Entry 9G9G (electron microscopy, 3.38 A resolution); this record covers chains A and T of the 12 polymer chains in the assembly.

[Chain A]
Molecule: CRISPR system single-strand-specific deoxyribonuclease Cas10/Csm1 (subtype III-A)
From: Enterococcus italicus DSM 15952
Notes: EC 3.1.-.-, 2.7.7.-
UniProt: E6LHV7 (CAS10_ENTI1); residues 1-754 here correspond to UniProt positions 2-755 (UniProt number = residue number + 1)
Chain sequence (774 residues; row label = number of the first residue in the row; numbers below 1 keep their minus sign (Met-19 is residue -19)):
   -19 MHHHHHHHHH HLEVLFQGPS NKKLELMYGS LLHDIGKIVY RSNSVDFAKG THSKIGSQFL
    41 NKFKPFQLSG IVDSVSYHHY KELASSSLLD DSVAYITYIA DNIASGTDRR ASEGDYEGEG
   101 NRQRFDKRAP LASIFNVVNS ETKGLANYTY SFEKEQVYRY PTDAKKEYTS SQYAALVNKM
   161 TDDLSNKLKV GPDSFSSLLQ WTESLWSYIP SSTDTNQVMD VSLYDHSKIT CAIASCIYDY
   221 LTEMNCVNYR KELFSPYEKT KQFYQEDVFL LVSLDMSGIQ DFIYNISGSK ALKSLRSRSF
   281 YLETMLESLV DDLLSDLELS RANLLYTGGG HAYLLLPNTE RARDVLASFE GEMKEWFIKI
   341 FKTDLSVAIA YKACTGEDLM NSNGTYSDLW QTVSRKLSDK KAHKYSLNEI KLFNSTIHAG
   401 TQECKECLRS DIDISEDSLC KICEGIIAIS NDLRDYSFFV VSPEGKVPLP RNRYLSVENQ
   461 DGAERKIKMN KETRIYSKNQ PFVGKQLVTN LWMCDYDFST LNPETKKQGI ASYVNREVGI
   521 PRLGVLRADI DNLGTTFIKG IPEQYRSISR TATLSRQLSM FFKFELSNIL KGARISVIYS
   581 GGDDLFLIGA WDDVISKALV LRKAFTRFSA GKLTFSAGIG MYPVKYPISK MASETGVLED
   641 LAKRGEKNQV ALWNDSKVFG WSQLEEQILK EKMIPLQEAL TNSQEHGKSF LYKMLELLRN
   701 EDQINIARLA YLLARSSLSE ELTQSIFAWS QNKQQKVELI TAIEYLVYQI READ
Disordered / not traced: -19 to 0, 23-36, 57-73, 87-147, 162-169, 224-240, 682-684, 753-754
Sequence notes: initiating methionine (-19); expression tag (-18 to 0)
Cystine bridges: Cys420-Cys423
Ion coordination: Mg2+ site 1: Asp529, Asp583 (together with AMPNPP); Mg2+ site 2: Asp529, Ile530 (together with AMPNPP)
Small-molecule neighbours:
  - AMPNPP (ZAN; 5'-O-[(S)-hydroxy{[(S)-hydroxy(phosphonooxy)phosphoryl]amino}phosphoryl]adenosine), molecule 1: Asp255, Met256, Ser257, Gly258, Ile259, Gln260, Asp261, Ile263, Ser279, Leu282, Glu283, Gly309, Gly310, Lys381, Tyr579, Asp583
  - AMPNPP (ZAN), molecule 2: Gly308, Gly309, Asp529, Ile530, Asp531, Asn532, Leu533, Gly534, Phe537, Ser555, Leu558, Ser559, Gly582, Asp583, Lys643, Lys647

[Chain T]
Molecule: CTR
Sequence (47 nucleotides; numbered 1 to 47; the number before each row is that of its first residue):
     1 CCCCCAGCGC UUCAGCGUUC UUCGGAAUGU CGCGCAUUGG CAUGGAA
Disordered / not traced: 1-7, 43-47

[Chain A / chain T interface]
Residue-residue contacts - 47 pairs, chain A then chain T:
  Gly268(A) with G39(T), phosphate contact; G40(T), phosphate contact
  Ser269(A) with G39(T), hydrogen bond to the phosphate; G40(T), phosphate contact; A42(T), hydrogen bond to the base
  Lys270(A) with G40(T), phosphate contact; A42(T), hydrogen bond to the base
  Ala271(A) with G40(T), hydrogen bond to the phosphate
  Leu272(A) with G40(T), hydrogen bond to the phosphate; C41(T), phosphate contact
  Lys273(A) with C41(T), phosphate contact; A42(T), salt bridge to the phosphate
  Lys507(A) with C41(T), hydrogen bond to the sugar
  Gln508(A) with G40(T), hydrogen bond to the sugar; C41(T), sugar contact
  Gly509(A) with G40(T), sugar contact
  Ile510(A) with G40(T), hydrogen bond to the sugar
  Ala511(A) with G39(T), base contact
  Arg522(A) with G34(T), salt bridge to the phosphate
  Val624(A) with G39(T), base contact
  Lys625(A) with A36(T), salt bridge to the phosphate; U38(T), base contact; G39(T), sugar contact
  Tyr626(A) with G39(T), hydrogen bond to the sugar
  Pro627(A) with U38(T), base contact
  Ile628(A) with G39(T), sugar contact
  Glu685(A) with U28(T), phosphate contact; G29(T), phosphate contact
  Gly687(A) with U30(T), phosphate contact
  Lys688(A) with U30(T), phosphate contact; C31(T), salt bridge to the phosphate; G32(T), base contact
  Ser689(A) with G29(T), phosphate contact; U30(T), hydrogen bond to the phosphate; G32(T), hydrogen bond to the base
  Tyr692(A) with G32(T), stacking on the base
  Lys693(A) with U28(T), salt bridge to the phosphate; G29(T), salt bridge to the phosphate
  Tyr711(A) with A26(T), hydrogen bond to the sugar; A27(T), phosphate contact
  Arg715(A) with A27(T), salt bridge to the phosphate; U28(T), salt bridge to the phosphate
  Arg751(A) with G32(T), salt bridge to the phosphate; C33(T), salt bridge to the phosphate; G34(T), salt bridge to the phosphate
  Glu752(A) with C31(T), phosphate contact; G32(T), phosphate contact
Other interface residues (no listed pair), chain A (29 interface residues in all): Phe690, Leu712
Other interface residues (no listed pair), chain T (16 interface residues in all): U37

[Overview]
29 residues of chain A and 16 residues of chain T are in contact, with 12 hydrogen bonds, 11 salt bridges and
1 aromatic stacking contact. Polar contacts include Ser269(A)-A42(T), Lys270(A)-A42(T) and Ser689(A)-G32(T).
Ligands of chain A: AMPNPP. Asp529(A) and Asp583(A) coordinate Mg2+ site 1.
Chain A is CRISPR system single-strand-specific deoxyribonuclease Cas10/Csm1 (subtype III-A) (Enterococcus
italicus DSM 15952) and chain T is CTR; the structure, CryoEM structure of Enterococcus italicus
Csm-crRNA-CTR1 complex (4.3) bound to AMPNPP, was determined by electron microscopy together with 9G9A, 9G9B,
9G9C, 9G9D, 9G9E, 9G9F and 4 further entries from the same study.
